PDB entry 2YBV | X-ray diffraction, 2.30 A resolution | chains C and L of the 16 polymer chains in the assembly

[Chain C]
Molecule: Ribulose bisphosphate carboxylase large chain
From: Thermosynechococcus elongatus
Notes: EC 4.1.1.39
UniProtKB: Q8DIS5 (RBL_THEEB); numbering as in UniProt (aligned over 1-475)
Chain sequence (475 residues; each row starts with the number of its first residue):
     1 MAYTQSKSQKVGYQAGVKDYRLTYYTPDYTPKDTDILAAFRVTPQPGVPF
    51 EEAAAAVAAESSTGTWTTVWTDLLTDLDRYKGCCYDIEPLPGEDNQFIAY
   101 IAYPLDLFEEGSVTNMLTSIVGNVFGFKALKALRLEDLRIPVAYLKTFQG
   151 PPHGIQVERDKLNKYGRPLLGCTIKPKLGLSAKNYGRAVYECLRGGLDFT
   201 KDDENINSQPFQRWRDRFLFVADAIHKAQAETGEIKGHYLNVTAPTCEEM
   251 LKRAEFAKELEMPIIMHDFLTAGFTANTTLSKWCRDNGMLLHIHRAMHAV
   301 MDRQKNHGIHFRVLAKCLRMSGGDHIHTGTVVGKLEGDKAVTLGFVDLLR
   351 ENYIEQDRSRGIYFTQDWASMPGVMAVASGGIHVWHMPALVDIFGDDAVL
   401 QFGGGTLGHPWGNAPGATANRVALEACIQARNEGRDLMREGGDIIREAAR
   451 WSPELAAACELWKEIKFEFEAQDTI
Not modelled in the structure: 1-22, 65-69, 404-407, 460-475
Disulfide bonds: C172-C192
Swiss-Prot annotation at these positions:
  - active site (Proton acceptor): K175, H294
  - binding site (substrate): N123, T173, K177, R295, H327, S379
  - binding site (Mg(2+)): K201, D203, E204
  - site: K334 (Transition state stabilizer)
  - modified residue: K201 (N6-carboxylysine)

[Chain L]
Molecule: Ribulose bisphosphate carboxylase small subunit
From: Thermosynechococcus elongatus
Notes: EC 4.1.1.39
UniProtKB: Q8DIS7 (Q8DIS7_THEEB); numbering as in UniProt (aligned over 1-118)
Chain sequence (118 residues; row label = number of the first residue in the row):
     1 MKTLPKERRYETFSYLPPLSDAQIARQIQYAIDQGYHPCVEFNETSNAEI
    51 RYWTMWKLPLFNCTNAQDVLNEVQQCRSEYPNCFIRVVAFDNIKQCQVMS
   101 FIVYKPNQANSGYSGYRY
Not modelled in the structure: 1-2, 107-118

[How chain C and chain L interact]
Pairs across the interface (14):
  W70(C) - M55(L)  hydrophobic
  W70(C) - P59(L)
  W70(C) - F61(L)
  L73(C) - H37(L)
  L73(C) - F61(L)
  L73(C) - N92(L)
  L74(C) - F90(L)  hydrophobic
  L74(C) - D91(L)
  L74(C) - N92(L)
  L74(C) - Q95(L)  hydrogen bond (backbone-side chain)
  T75(C) - N92(L)
  T75(C) - Q95(L)
  D76(C) - N92(L)  hydrogen bond (backbone-backbone)
  R79(C) - I93(L)  hydrogen bond (side chain-backbone)
Other interface residues (no listed pair), chain L (11 interface residues in all): L58, K94

[Summary]
The interface between chain C and chain L involves 6 residues on one side and 11 on the other, with 3 hydrogen
bonds. Polar pairs include L74(C)-Q95(L), R79(C)-I93(L) and D76(C)-N92(L).
Chain C is Ribulose bisphosphate carboxylase large chain and chain L is Ribulose bisphosphate carboxylase
small subunit, both from Thermosynechococcus elongatus; the structure, Structure of rubisco from
thermosynechococcus elongatus, was determined by X-ray diffraction.
